3NIG - chains A and B of the 4 polymer chains in the assembly; structure by X-ray diffraction, 2.25 A resolution.

Chain A:
Name: Integrin alpha-IIb
Source organism: Homo sapiens
Notes: fragment: Integrin alpha-IIb, residues 32-488
UniProt: P08514 (ITA2B_HUMAN); residues 1-457 here correspond to UniProt positions 32-488 (UniProt number = residue number + 31)
Amino-acid sequence (457 residues; each row starts with the number of its first residue):
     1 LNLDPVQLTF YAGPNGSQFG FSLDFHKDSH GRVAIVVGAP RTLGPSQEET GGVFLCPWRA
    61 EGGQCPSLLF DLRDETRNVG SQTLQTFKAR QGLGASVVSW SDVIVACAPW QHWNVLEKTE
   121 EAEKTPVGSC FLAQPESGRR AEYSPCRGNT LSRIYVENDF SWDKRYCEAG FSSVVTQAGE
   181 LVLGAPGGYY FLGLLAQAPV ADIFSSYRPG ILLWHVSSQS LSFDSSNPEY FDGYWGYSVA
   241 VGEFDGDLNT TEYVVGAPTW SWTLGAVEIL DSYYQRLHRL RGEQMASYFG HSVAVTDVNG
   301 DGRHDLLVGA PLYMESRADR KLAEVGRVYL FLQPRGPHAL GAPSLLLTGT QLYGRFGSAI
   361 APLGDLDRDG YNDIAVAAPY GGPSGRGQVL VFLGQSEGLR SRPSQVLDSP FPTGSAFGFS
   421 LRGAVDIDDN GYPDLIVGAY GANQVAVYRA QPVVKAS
Disulfides: C56-C65, C107-C130, C146-C167
Bound ions: Ca2+ site 1: E243, D245, D247, T250, E252; Ca2+ site 2: D297, N299, D301, R303, D305; Ca2+ site 3: D365, D367, D369, Y371, D373; Ca2+ site 4: D426, D428, N430, Y432, D434
Swiss-Prot annotation at these positions:
  - binding site (Ca(2+)): E243, D245, D247, T250, E252, D297, N299, D301, R303, D305, D365, D367, D369, Y371, D373, D426, D428, N430, Y432, D434
  - glycosylation (N-linked (GlcNAc...) asparagine): N15, N249
Reported in the primary citation:
  - specificity-determining residues: Y190, D232
  - mutagenesis - Y190F (Kd 80muM), D232H (Kd 1000muM): decreased binding to RUC-1
  - mutagenesis - Y190F, D232H: unchanged binding to Fibrinogen

Chain B:
Name: Integrin beta-3
Source organism: Homo sapiens
Notes: fragment: Integrin beta-3, residues 27-497
UniProt: P05106 (ITB3_HUMAN); residues 1-471 here correspond to UniProt positions 27-497 (UniProt number = residue number + 26)
Amino-acid sequence (471 residues; numbered 1 to 471; the number before each row is that of its first residue):
     1 GPNICTTRGV SSCQQCLAVS PMCAWCSDEA LPLGSPRCDL KENLLKDNCA PESIEFPVSE
    61 ARVLEDRPLS DKGSGDSSQV TQVSPQRIAL RLRPDDSKNF SIQVRQVEDY PVDIYYLMDL
   121 SYSMKDDLWS IQNLGTKLAT QMRKLTSNLR IGFGAFVDKP VSPYMYISPP EALENPCYDM
   181 KTTCLPMFGY KHVLTLTDQV TRFNEEVKKQ SVSRNRDAPE GGFDAIMQAT VCDEKIGWRN
   241 DASHLLVFTT DAKTHIALDG RLAGIVQPND GQCHVGSDNH YSASTTMDYP SLGLMTEKLS
   301 QKNINLIFAV TENVVNLYQN YSELIPGTTV GVLSMDSSNV LQLIVDAYGK IRSKVELEVR
   361 DLPEELSLSF NATCLNNEVI PGLKSCMGLK IGDTVSFSIE AKVRGCPQEK EKSFTIKPVG
   421 FKDSLIVQVT FDCDCACQAQ AEPNSHRCNN GNGTFECGVC RCGPGWLGSQ C
Not modelled in the structure: 467-471
Disulfides: C5-C23, C13-C435, C16-C38, C26-C49, C177-C184, C232-C273, C374-C386, C406-C433, C437-C457, C448-C460
Covalent attachments: N-acetylglucosamine (NAG) linked to N99, N371; glycan linked to N320
Bound ions: Mg2+: S121, E220; Ca2+ site 1: S123, D126, D127, M335; Ca2+ site 2: D158, N215, D217, P219, E220
Swiss-Prot annotation at these positions:
  - region: C177 to C184 (Involved in CX3CL1-, NRG1-, FGF1- and IGF1-binding), Q267 to M287 (CX3CL1-binding)
  - binding site (Mg(2+)): S121, S123, E220
  - binding site (Ca(2+)): S123, D126, D127, D158, N215, D217, P219, E220, D251, M335
  - glycosylation (N-linked (GlcNAc...) asparagine): N99, N320, N371, N452
Reported in the primary citation:
  - Mg2+ coordination: E220
  - Ca2+ coordination: E220

Interface between chain A and chain B:
Residue-residue contacts (68):
  F21(A) - R261(B)
  F21(A) - V266(B)  hydrophobic
  R41(A) - G264(B)  hydrogen bond (side chain-backbone)
  W110(A) - R261(B)  hydrogen bond (side chain-backbone)
  W110(A) - L262(B)  hydrogen bond (side chain-backbone)
  W110(A) - G264(B)
  H112(A) - S162(B)  hydrogen bond
  H112(A) - I167(B)
  N114(A) - S168(B)
  E121(A) - S168(B)  hydrogen bond
  E121(A) - P169(B)
  E123(A) - S168(B)
  E123(A) - R216(B)  salt bridge
  K124(A) - I167(B)
  K124(A) - S168(B)  hydrogen bond (backbone-side chain)
  T125(A) - R216(B)
  P126(A) - S162(B)
  P126(A) - P163(B)  hydrophobic
  Y166(A) - R216(B)
  E168(A) - P163(B)
  E168(A) - L262(B)
  F171(A) - R261(B)
  Y190(A) - R216(B)  hydrogen bond (side chain-backbone)
  F191(A) - P163(B)  hydrophobic
  F191(A) - D217(B)
  F231(A) - K253(B)  hydrogen bond (backbone-side chain)
  D232(A) - P219(B)
  D232(A) - K253(B)  salt bridge
  Y234(A) - H255(B)
  Y234(A) - D259(B)
  Y234(A) - L262(B)  hydrophobic
  Y237(A) - L258(B)  hydrogen bond (side chain-backbone)
  Y237(A) - R261(B)
  T259(A) - I256(B)
  T259(A) - D259(B)
  W262(A) - K253(B)
  W262(A) - L317(B)
  T263(A) - I256(B)
  T263(A) - Y321(B)  hydrogen bond
  M285(A) - L317(B)  hydrophobic
  M285(A) - N320(B)
  M285(A) - Y321(B)  hydrophobic
  M285(A) - L324(B)
  A286(A) - I256(B)  hydrophobic
  A286(A) - L292(B)  hydrophobic
  Y288(A) - I256(B)  hydrophobic
  Y288(A) - A257(B)
  Y288(A) - L258(B)  hydrogen bond (side chain-backbone)
  Y288(A) - D259(B)  hydrogen bond
  H291(A) - L258(B)
  P311(A) - L258(B)  hydrophobic
  L312(A) - A257(B)  hydrophobic
  L312(A) - L258(B)  hydrophobic
  M314(A) - L292(B)  hydrophobic
  M314(A) - G293(B)
  M314(A) - L324(B)  hydrophobic
  D319(A) - K384(B)  salt bridge
  K321(A) - E358(B)  salt bridge
  L322(A) - L324(B)
  E324(A) - S291(B)  hydrogen bond
  Y353(A) - G293(B)  hydrogen bond (side chain-backbone)
  Y353(A) - L294(B)
  Y353(A) - E297(B)  hydrogen bond
  R355(A) - L258(B)
  R355(A) - P268(B)
  Y380(A) - P268(B)
  F419(A) - R261(B)
  Y440(A) - V266(B)
Interface residues without a listed pair, chain A (43 interface residues in all): Q18, P186, G187, Q284, R320
Interface residues without a listed pair, chain B (34 interface residues in all): Y166, D179, A263, P326

Overview:
43 residues of chain A face 34 of chain B across their interface, with 15 hydrogen bonds and 4 salt bridges.
Polar contacts include E123(A)-R216(B), D232(A)-K253(B) and D319(A)-K384(B). N-acetylglucosamine is covalently
linked to N99(B) and N371(B). The paper reports that Y190F and D232H of chain A reduce binding to RUC-1; Mg2+
coordination by E220(B).
Chain A is Integrin alpha-IIb and chain B is Integrin beta-3, both from Homo sapiens; the structure, The
Closed Headpiece of Integrin IIb 3 and its Complex with an IIb 3 -Specific Antagonist ..., was determined by
X-ray diffraction (same publication as 3NID and 3NIF).
